PDB entry 3TBT | X-ray diffraction, 2.30 A resolution | chains A and C of the 3 polymer chains in the assembly

[Chain A]
Name: H-2 class I histocompatibility antigen, D-B alpha chain
From: Mus musculus
UniProt: P01899 (HA11_MOUSE); aligned to UniProt positions 25-300 over residues 1-276 (the alignment contains insertions or deletions, so no single offset holds)
Chain sequence (276 residues; row label = number of the first residue in the row):
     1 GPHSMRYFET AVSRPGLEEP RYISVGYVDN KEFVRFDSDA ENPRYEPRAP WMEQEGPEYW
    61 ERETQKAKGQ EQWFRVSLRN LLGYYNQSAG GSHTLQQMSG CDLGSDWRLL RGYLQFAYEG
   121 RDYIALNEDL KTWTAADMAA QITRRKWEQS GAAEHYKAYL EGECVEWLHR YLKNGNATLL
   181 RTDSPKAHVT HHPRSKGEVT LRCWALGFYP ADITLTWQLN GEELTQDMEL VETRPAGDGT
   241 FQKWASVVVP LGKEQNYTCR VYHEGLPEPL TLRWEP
Unresolved in the structure: 177-180, 196-197, 219-220, 224-227, 276
Cystine bridges: Cys101-Cys164, Cys203-Cys259

[Chain C]
Name: Glycoprotein G1
UniProt: P07399 (GLYC_LYCVW); residues 1-9 here correspond to UniProt positions 33-41 (UniProt number = residue number + 32)
Chain sequence (9 residues; numbered 1 to 9; the number before each row is that of its first residue):
     1 KAPSNFATM
Sequence notes: engineered mutation Pro3 (Val35 in P07399), Ser4 (Tyr36 in P07399), Met9 (Cys41 in P07399)
Curated features (UniProtKB/Swiss-Prot):
  - site: Lys1 (Important for GP-C-mediated membrane fusion)

[How chain A and chain C interact]
Contacting residue pairs - 44 pairs, chain A then chain C:
  Tyr7(A) with Lys1(C), hydrogen bond (side chain-backbone); Ala2(C); Pro3(C)
  Glu9(A) with Pro3(C)
  Tyr45(A) with Ala2(C)
  Arg62(A) with Lys1(C)
  Glu63(A) with Lys1(C); Ala2(C), hydrogen bond (side chain-backbone)
  Lys66(A) with Lys1(C); Ala2(C), hydrogen bond (side chain-backbone)
  Gln70(A) with Pro3(C); Ser4(C); Asn5(C), hydrogen bond (side chain-backbone)
  Trp73(A) with Asn5(C); Phe6(C), hydrogen bond (side chain-backbone); Ala7(C), hydrogen bond (side chain-backbone); Thr8(C)
  Phe74(A) with Asn5(C)
  Ser77(A) with Thr8(C); Met9(C), hydrogen bond (side chain-backbone)
  Asn80(A) with Thr8(C); Met9(C)
  Leu81(A) with Met9(C), hydrophobic
  Tyr84(A) with Met9(C), hydrogen bond (side chain-backbone)
  Leu95(A) with Met9(C), hydrophobic
  Gln97(A) with Asn5(C), hydrogen bond
  Ser99(A) with Pro3(C)
  Phe116(A) with Met9(C), hydrophobic
  Tyr123(A) with Met9(C), hydrophobic
  Thr143(A) with Met9(C), hydrogen bond (side chain-backbone)
  Lys146(A) with Thr8(C), hydrogen bond (side chain-backbone); Met9(C)
  Trp147(A) with Ala7(C), hydrogen bond (side chain-backbone); Thr8(C), hydrogen bond (side chain-backbone); Met9(C), hydrophobic
  Ser150(A) with Ala7(C)
  His155(A) with Phe6(C)
  Tyr156(A) with Asn5(C); Phe6(C), hydrogen bond (side chain-backbone)
  Tyr159(A) with Lys1(C), hydrogen bond (side chain-backbone); Pro3(C)
  Glu163(A) with Lys1(C), salt bridge
  Trp167(A) with Lys1(C)
  Tyr171(A) with Lys1(C), hydrogen bond (side chain-backbone)
Also at the interface, not in a pair above, chain A (33 interface residues in all): Met5, Tyr59, Val76, Ile124, Ala152

[Summary]
33 residues of chain A face 9 of chain C across their interface, with 16 hydrogen bonds and 1 salt bridge.
Polar contacts include Glu163(A)-Lys1(C), Tyr7(A)-Lys1(C) and Glu63(A)-Ala2(C).
Chain A is H-2 class I histocompatibility antigen, D-B alpha chain (Mus musculus) and chain C is Glycoprotein
G1; the structure, CRYSTAL STRUCTURE OF THE MURINE CLASS I MAJOR HISTOCOMPATIBILITY COMPLEX H-2DB IN COMPLEX
WITH THE LCMV-DERIVED ..., was determined by X-ray diffraction.
